PDB entry 8GPU | X-ray diffraction, 2.79 A resolution | chains M and P of the 18 polymer chains in the assembly

[Chain M (and P)]
Molecule: Envelope protein
From: Yellow fever virus
Notes: chain P of this document is another copy of the same molecule, construct and numbering; everything in this record applies to it too
Reference sequence: Q89292 (Q89292_9FLAV); residues 1-398 here = UniProt positions 1-398
Amino-acid sequence (398 residues; numbered 1 to 398; the number before each row is that of its first residue):
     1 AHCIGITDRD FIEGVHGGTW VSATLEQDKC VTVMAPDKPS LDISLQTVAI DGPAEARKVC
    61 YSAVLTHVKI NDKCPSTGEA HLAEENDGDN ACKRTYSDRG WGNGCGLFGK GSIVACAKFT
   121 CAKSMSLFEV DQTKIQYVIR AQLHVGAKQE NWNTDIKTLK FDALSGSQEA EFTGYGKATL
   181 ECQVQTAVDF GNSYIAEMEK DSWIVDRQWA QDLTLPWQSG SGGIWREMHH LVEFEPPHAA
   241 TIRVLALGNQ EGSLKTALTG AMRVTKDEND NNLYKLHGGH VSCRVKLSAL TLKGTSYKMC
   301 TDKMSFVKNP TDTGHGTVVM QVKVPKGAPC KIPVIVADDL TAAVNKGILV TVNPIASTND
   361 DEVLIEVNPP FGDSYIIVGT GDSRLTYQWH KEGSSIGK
Unresolved in the structure: 269-272, 393-398
Disulfide bonds: Cys3-Cys30, Cys60-Cys121, Cys74-Cys105, Cys92-Cys116, Cys182-Cys283, Cys300-Cys330
From the paper describing this entry:
  - mutagenesis - W101R: unchanged binding to group 2 mAbs
  - mutagenesis - W101R: unchanged binding to YD6Fab_H

[How chain M and chain P interact]
Contacting residue pairs (45):
  Ile4(M) - Phe108(P)
  Thr7(M) - Asp98(P)
  Asp98(M) - Thr7(P)
  Trp101(M) - Gln149(P)
  Trp101(M) - Lys308(P)
  Trp101(M) - Thr311(P)
  Trp101(M) - Val319(P)  hydrophobic
  Trp101(M) - Met320(P)  hydrophobic
  Trp101(M) - Leu364(P)  hydrophobic
  Gly102(M) - Gln149(P)
  Phe108(M) - Ile4(P)  hydrophobic
  Phe108(M) - Asp312(P)
  Phe108(M) - Thr313(P)
  Gln149(M) - Trp101(P)
  Gln149(M) - Gly102(P)
  Asp201(M) - Arg243(P)  salt bridge
  Glu235(M) - Arg263(P)  salt bridge
  His238(M) - Asp28(P)  salt bridge
  Arg243(M) - Asp201(P)  salt bridge
  Arg243(M) - Arg263(P)
  Ala246(M) - Lys255(P)  hydrogen bond (backbone-side chain)
  Leu247(M) - Gly252(P)
  Leu247(M) - Lys255(P)
  Gly248(M) - Glu251(P)
  Asn249(M) - Asn249(P)
  Asn249(M) - Glu251(P)  hydrogen bond (backbone-side chain)
  Asn249(M) - Gly252(P)  hydrogen bond (backbone-backbone)
  Gln250(M) - Gly252(P)
  Glu251(M) - Gly248(P)
  Glu251(M) - Asn249(P)
  Gly252(M) - Leu247(P)
  Gly252(M) - Asn249(P)  hydrogen bond (backbone-backbone)
  Gly252(M) - Gln250(P)
  Ser253(M) - Ser253(P)  hydrogen bond
  Lys255(M) - Ala246(P)  hydrogen bond (side chain-backbone)
  Lys255(M) - Leu247(P)
  Arg263(M) - Glu235(P)  salt bridge
  Arg263(M) - Leu245(P)
  Lys308(M) - Trp101(P)
  Thr311(M) - Trp101(P)
  Asp312(M) - Phe108(P)
  Thr313(M) - Phe108(P)
  Val319(M) - Trp101(P)  hydrophobic
  Val319(M) - Phe108(P)  hydrophobic
  Leu364(M) - Trp101(P)  hydrophobic
Interface residues without a listed pair, chain M (31 interface residues in all): Gly5, Gly106, Trp152, Met320
Interface residues without a listed pair, chain P (34 interface residues in all): Gly5, Gly106, Trp152, Thr256, Gln321

[Summary]
31 residues of chain M face 34 of chain P across their interface; the contacts include 6 hydrogen bonds and 5
salt bridges. Polar pairs include Asp201(M)-Arg243(P), Glu235(M)-Arg263(P) and His238(M)-Asp28(P). From the
paper: W101R of chain M leaves binding to group 2 mAbs unchanged; W101R of chain M leaves binding to YD6Fab_H
unchanged.
Chain M and chain P are both Envelope protein (Yellow fever virus); the structure, YFV_E_YD6Fab_prefusion, was
determined by X-ray diffraction, deposited together with 8GPT.
